Entry 2HOD (X-ray diffraction, 2.90 A resolution); this record covers chains A and C of the 5 polymer chains in the assembly.

# Chain A
Protein: Fibrinogen alpha chain
From: Homo sapiens
Reference sequence: P02671 (FIBA_HUMAN); residues 111-197 here correspond to UniProt positions 130-216 (UniProt number = residue number + 19)
Amino-acid sequence (87 residues; row label = number of the first residue in the row):
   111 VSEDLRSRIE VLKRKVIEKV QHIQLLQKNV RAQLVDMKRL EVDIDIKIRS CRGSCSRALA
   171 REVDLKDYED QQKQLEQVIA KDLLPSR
Not modelled in the structure: 111-118, 193-197

# Chain C
Protein: Fibrinogen, gamma polypeptide
From: Homo sapiens
Reference sequence: Q53Y18 (Q53Y18_HUMAN); residues 89-411 here correspond to UniProt positions 115-437 (UniProt number = residue number + 26)
Amino-acid sequence (323 residues; each row starts with the number of its first residue):
    89 MLEEIMKYEA SILTHDSSIR YLQEIYNSNN QKIVNLKEKV AQLEAQCQEP CKDTVQIHDI
   149 TGKDCQDIAN KGAKQSGLYF IKPLKANQQF LVYCEIDGSG NGWTVFQKRL DGSVDFKKNW
   209 IQYKEGFGHL SPTGTTEFWL GNEKIHLIST QSAIPYALRV ELEDWNGRTS TADYAMFKVG
   269 PEADKYRLTY AYFAGGDAGD AFDGFDFGDD PSDKFFTSHN GMQFSTWDND NDKFEGNCAE
   329 QDGSGWWMNK CHAGHLNGVY YQGGTYSKAS TPNGYDNGII WATWKTRWYS MKKTTMKIIP
   389 FNRLTIGEGQ QHHLGGAKQA GDV
Not modelled in the structure: 89-91, 397-411
Cystine bridges: Cys-153/Cys-182, Cys-326/Cys-339
Ion coordination: Ca2+: Asp-318, Phe-322, Gly-324

# Interface between chain A and chain C
Contacting residue pairs - 25 pairs, chain A then chain C:
  Ile-119(A) with Lys-95(C)
  Leu-136(A) with Ile-107(C), hydrophobic; Gln-111(C)
  Asn-139(A) with Tyr-114(C), hydrogen bond (backbone-side chain)
  Val-140(A) with Tyr-114(C)
  Gln-143(A) with Tyr-114(C); Asn-117(C); Asn-118(C), hydrogen bond
  Asp-146(A) with Ile-121(C)
  Met-147(A) with Ile-121(C), hydrophobic
  Leu-150(A) with Ile-121(C), hydrophobic; Lys-125(C)
  Lys-157(A) with Leu-131(C); Glu-132(C), salt bridge; Gln-136(C), hydrogen bond
  Ser-160(A) with Cys-135(C)
  Cys-161(A) with Leu-131(C), hydrophobic; Cys-135(C), disulfide
  Gly-163(A) with Glu-137(C); Pro-138(C); Cys-139(C)
  Ser-164(A) with Cys-135(C), hydrogen bond (side chain-backbone); Glu-137(C)
  Cys-165(A) with Gln-134(C); Cys-135(C), hydrophobic
Interface residues without a listed pair, chain A (19 interface residues in all): Ile-133, Ala-142, Asp-153, Ile-154, Arg-162
Interface residues without a listed pair, chain C (18 interface residues in all): Leu-124, Val-128
Inter-chain disulfides: Cys-161(A)/Cys-135(C)

# Summary
19 residues of chain A and 18 residues of chain C are in contact; the contacts include 1 disulfide bond, 4
hydrogen bonds and 1 salt bridge. Among the polar pairs are Lys-157(A)/Glu-132(C), Asn-139(A)/Tyr-114(C) and
Gln-143(A)/Asn-118(C). Asp-318(C), Phe-322(C) and Gly-324(C) form the Ca2+ site.
Here chain A is Fibrinogen alpha chain and chain C is Fibrinogen, gamma polypeptide, both from Homo sapiens.
Entry 2HOD (Crystal Structure of Fragment D from Human Fibrinogen Complexed with Gly-hydroxyPro-Arg-Pro-amide)
was determined by X-ray diffraction.
